PDB entry 3C1S | X-ray diffraction, 2.50 A resolution | chain A

== Chain A ==
Protein: Glutaredoxin-1
From: Saccharomyces cerevisiae
Notes: EC 1.20.4.1
Reference sequence: P25373 (GLRX1_YEAST); residues 1-110 here = UniProt positions 1-110
Sequence (118 residues; row label = number of the first residue in the row; numbers below 1 keep their minus sign (Met-7 is residue -7)):
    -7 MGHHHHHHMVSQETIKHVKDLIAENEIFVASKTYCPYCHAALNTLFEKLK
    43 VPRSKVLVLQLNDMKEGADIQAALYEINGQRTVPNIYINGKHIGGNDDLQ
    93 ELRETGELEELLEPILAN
Not modelled in the structure: -7 to 1, 109-110
Differences from the reference sequence: expression tag (-7 to 0)
Covalent attachments: glutathione (GSH) linked to Cys27
Ligand contacts: glutathione (GSH): Lys24, Pro28, Tyr29, Gln63, Arg73, Thr74, Val75, Pro76, Gly87, Asn88, Asp89
Swiss-Prot annotation at these positions:
  - binding site (glutathione): Lys24 to Tyr29, Gln63, Val75, Asn88, Asp89
  - modified residue: Cys27 (S-glutathionyl cysteine)
  - cross-link: Lys11 (Glycyl lysine isopeptide (Lys-Gly) (interchain with G-Cter in ubiquitin))
  - mutagenesis: Cys30 (C30S: Leads to increased oxidoreductase activity), Asp89 (D89S: Leads to increased oxidoreductase activity)

== In short ==
Covalently linked glutathione: at Cys27. Curated annotation (UniProt) lists 10 glutathione-binding residues
and 2 mutagenesis sites.
Chain A is Glutaredoxin-1 (Saccharomyces cerevisiae); the structure, Crystal structure of GRX1 in
glutathionylated form, was determined by X-ray diffraction (same publication as 3C1R).
